Entry 7A1O (X-ray diffraction, 2.21 A resolution); this record covers chains A and B.

== Chain A ==
Name: Hypoxia-inducible factor 1-alpha inhibitor
Organism: Homo sapiens
Notes: EC 1.14.11.30, 1.14.11.-
UniProt: Q9NWT6 (HIF1N_HUMAN); numbering as in UniProt (aligned over 1-349)
Sequence (349 residues; numbered 1 to 349; the number before each row is that of its first residue):
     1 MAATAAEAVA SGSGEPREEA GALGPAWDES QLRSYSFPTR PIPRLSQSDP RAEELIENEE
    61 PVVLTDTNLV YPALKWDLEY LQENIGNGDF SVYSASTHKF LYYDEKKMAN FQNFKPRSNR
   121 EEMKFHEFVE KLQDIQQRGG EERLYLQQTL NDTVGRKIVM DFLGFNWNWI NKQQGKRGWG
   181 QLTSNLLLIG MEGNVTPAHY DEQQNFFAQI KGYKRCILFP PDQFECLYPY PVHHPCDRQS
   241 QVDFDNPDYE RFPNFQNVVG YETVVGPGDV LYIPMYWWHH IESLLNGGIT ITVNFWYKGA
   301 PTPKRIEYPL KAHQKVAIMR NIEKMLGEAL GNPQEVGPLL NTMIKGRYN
Unresolved in the structure: 1-2
Bound ions: Zn2+: His-199, Asp-201, His-279 (together with 4-ethyl-2-oxoglutarate)
Small-molecule neighbours: 4-ethyl-2-oxoglutarate (QVT): Tyr-145, Gln-147, Leu-186, Leu-188, Thr-196, His-199, Asp-201, Asn-205, Phe-207, Lys-214, His-279, Ile-281, Asn-294, Trp-296
Swiss-Prot annotation at these positions:
  - binding site (2-oxoglutarate): Tyr-145, Thr-196, Asn-205, Lys-214, Asn-294
  - binding site (substrate): Asp-152, Gln-181 to Thr-183, Asp-201 to Gln-203, Arg-238, Gln-239, Ala-300, Asn-321
  - binding site (Fe cation): His-199, Asp-201, His-279
  - site: Leu-340 (Important for dimer formation)
  - modified residue: Ala-2 (N-acetylalanine)
  - mutagenesis: His-199 (H199A: Prevents suppression of HIF CAD activity. Strongly stimulates 2-oxoglutarate turnover. No stimulation of 2-oxoglutarate turnover; when associated with R-340), Asp-201 (D201A: Prevents suppression of HIF CAD activity; D201E: Loss of HIF1A Asn hydroxylation activity. Slightly stimulates 2-oxoglutarate turnover; D201G: No impact on HIF1A Asn hydroxylation activity ...), Gln-239 (Q239H: No effect on Asp hydroxylation ability), Trp-296 (W296R: Loss of HIF1A Asn hydroxylation activity and slight stimulation of 2-oxoglutarate turnover; when associated with G-201), Leu-340 (L340R: Impairs dimer formation, leading to loss of HIF1A Asn hydroxylation activity. No stimulation of 2-oxoglutarate turnover; when associated with A-201), Ile-344 (I344R: No effect on dimer formation and HIF1A Asn hydroxylation activity)
Reported in the primary citation:
  - binding site for 4-ethyl-2-oxoglutarate: Leu-186, Leu-188

== Chain B ==
Name: Consensus ankyrin repeat domain
Sequence (20 residues; each row starts with the number of its first residue):
     1 HLEVVKLLLE AGADVNAQDK
Unresolved in the structure: 1
Reported in the primary citation:
  - post-translational modification sites: Asn-16 (citing earlier work)

== Interface between chain A and chain B ==
Pairs across the interface - 45 pairs, chain A then chain B:
  Tyr-93(A) / Gln-18(B)
  Tyr-102(A) / Val-15(B)
  Tyr-102(A) / Asn-16(B)
  Tyr-102(A) / Ala-17(B)  hydrogen bond (side chain-backbone)
  Tyr-102(A) / Gln-18(B)  hydrogen bond (side chain-backbone)
  Tyr-103(A) / Gln-18(B)
  Asp-104(A) / Gln-18(B)  hydrogen bond
  Glu-105(A) / Gln-18(B)  hydrogen bond (backbone-side chain)
  Lys-106(A) / Lys-20(B)  hydrogen bond (side chain-backbone)
  Leu-186(A) / Asn-16(B)
  His-199(A) / Asn-16(B)  hydrogen bond
  Asp-201(A) / Asp-14(B)
  Asp-201(A) / Val-15(B)
  Asp-201(A) / Asn-16(B)  hydrogen bond (side chain-backbone)
  Glu-202(A) / Gly-12(B)  hydrogen bond (side chain-backbone)
  Glu-202(A) / Ala-13(B)  hydrogen bond (side chain-backbone)
  Glu-202(A) / Asp-14(B)  hydrogen bond (backbone-backbone)
  Gln-203(A) / Ala-13(B)  hydrogen bond (side chain-backbone)
  Gln-203(A) / Val-15(B)
  Arg-238(A) / Asp-14(B)
  Arg-238(A) / Val-15(B)  hydrogen bond (side chain-backbone)
  Arg-238(A) / Asn-16(B)  hydrogen bond
  Gln-239(A) / Asn-16(B)  hydrogen bond
  Met-275(A) / Ala-11(B)  hydrophobic
  Tyr-276(A) / Ala-11(B)
  Trp-296(A) / Val-15(B)  hydrophobic
  Trp-296(A) / Asn-16(B)
  Trp-296(A) / Ala-17(B)  hydrophobic
  Thr-302(A) / Glu-10(B)
  Pro-303(A) / Lys-6(B)
  Lys-304(A) / Lys-6(B)  hydrogen bond (backbone-side chain)
  Ile-306(A) / Lys-6(B)
  Ile-306(A) / Leu-9(B)  hydrophobic
  Tyr-308(A) / Val-5(B)
  Gln-314(A) / Leu-9(B)
  Ala-317(A) / Leu-8(B)
  Ala-317(A) / Leu-9(B)
  Ile-318(A) / Leu-8(B)  hydrogen bond (backbone-backbone)
  Ile-318(A) / Leu-9(B)  hydrophobic
  Asn-321(A) / Leu-7(B)  hydrogen bond (side chain-backbone)
  Asn-321(A) / Leu-8(B)  hydrogen bond (side chain-backbone)
  Asn-321(A) / Glu-10(B)  hydrogen bond (side chain-backbone)
  Ile-322(A) / Leu-8(B)  hydrophobic
  Met-325(A) / Leu-7(B)  hydrophobic
  Met-325(A) / Leu-8(B)  hydrophobic
Interface residues without a listed pair, chain A (31 interface residues in all): Arg-120, Gln-147, Lys-298, Leu-310
Interface residues without a listed pair, chain B (16 interface residues in all): Asp-19

== Summary ==
The interface between chain A and chain B involves 31 residues on one side and 16 on the other, with 19
hydrogen bonds. Among the polar pairs are Tyr-102(A)/Ala-17(B), Tyr-102(A)/Gln-18(B) and Asp-104(A)/Gln-18(B).
Bound to chain A: 4-ethyl-2-oxoglutarate. The paper reports a binding site for 4-ethyl-2-oxoglutarate at
Leu-186(A) and Leu-188(A); a modification site at Asn-16(B).
Here chain A is Hypoxia-inducible factor 1-alpha inhibitor (Homo sapiens) and chain B is Consensus ankyrin
repeat domain. Entry 7A1O (FACTOR INHIBITING HIF-1 ALPHA IN COMPLEX WITH ZN(II), 4-ethyl-2-oxoglutarate, AND
CONSENSUS ANKYRIN REPEAT DOMAIN (20-MER)) was determined by X-ray diffraction together with 7A1N, 7A1P, 7A1Q
and 7A1S from the same study.
